PDB entry 5DAR | X-ray diffraction, 2.90 A resolution | chains A and C of the 3 polymer chains in the assembly

[Chain A]
Molecule: 74 nt fragment of 23S rRNA
Source organism: Methanocaldococcus jannaschii
Sequence (74 nucleotides; numbered 1151 to 1224; the number before each row is that of its first residue):
  1151 GCCUAAGACA GCGGGGAGGU UGGCUUAGAA GCAGCCAUCC UUUAAAGAGU GCGUAACAGC
  1211 UCACCCGUCG AGGC
Sequence notes: conflict C1224 (U in 470491724)
Ion coordination: Mg2+ site 1 near G1166 (its only coordinating residue here); K+ site 1: U1171, G1172, G1173, A1180; Mg2+ site 2: C1182, A1183; Mg2+ site 3: A1183, U1204; Mg2+ site 4 near A1196 (its only coordinating residue here); K+ site 2: C1216 (shared with 3 residues of chain B)

[Chain C]
Molecule: 50S ribosomal protein L11
Source organism: Methanocaldococcus jannaschii
UniProt: P54030 (RL11_METJA); residues 0-160 here correspond to UniProt positions 1-161 (UniProt number = residue number + 1)
Sequence (161 residues; each row starts with the number of its first residue; numbering starts at 0):
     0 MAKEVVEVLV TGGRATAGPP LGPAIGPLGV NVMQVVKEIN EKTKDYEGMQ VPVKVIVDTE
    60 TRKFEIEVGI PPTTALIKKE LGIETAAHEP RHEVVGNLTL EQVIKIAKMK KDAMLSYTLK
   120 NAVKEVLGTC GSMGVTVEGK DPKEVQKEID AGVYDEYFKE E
Disordered / not traced: 0, 159-160
Ion coordination: K+: Lys-110, Met-113, Ser-115

[How chain A and chain C interact]
Residue-residue contacts (59; chain A residue first):
  G1168(A) with Ala-112(C), hydrogen bond to the sugar; Met-113(C), sugar contact; Leu-114(C), sugar contact; Glu-124(C), hydrogen bond to the base
  G1169(A) with Thr-72(C), hydrogen bond to the sugar; Lys-109(C), phosphate contact; Ala-112(C), sugar contact; Met-113(C), sugar contact; Glu-124(C), hydrogen bond to the base; Gly-127(C), base contact; Thr-128(C), base contact
  U1170(A) with Pro-71(C), phosphate contact; Thr-72(C), hydrogen bond to the phosphate; Lys-109(C), salt bridge to the phosphate; Thr-128(C), hydrogen bond to the base
  U1171(A) with Leu-8(C), base contact
  G1172(A) with Thr-73(C), phosphate contact; Pro-89(C), base contact; Ser-131(C), hydrogen bond to the sugar
  G1173(A) with Thr-73(C), sugar contact; Lys-77(C), phosphate contact; Ala-85(C), sugar contact; Ala-86(C), hydrogen bond to the sugar; His-87(C), hydrogen bond to the base; Pro-89(C), base contact; Ser-131(C), sugar contact; Met-132(C), sugar contact
  C1174(A) with Lys-77(C), salt bridge to the phosphate; Thr-84(C), phosphate contact; Ala-85(C), hydrogen bond to the phosphate; Ala-86(C), sugar contact; His-87(C), phosphate contact
  U1175(A) with Thr-84(C), phosphate contact; His-87(C), salt bridge to the phosphate
  C1186(A) with Glu-88(C), hydrogen bond to the sugar; Pro-89(C), hydrogen bond to the sugar; His-91(C), hydrogen bond to the phosphate
  A1187(A) with Pro-89(C), sugar contact; Arg-90(C), hydrogen bond to the sugar; His-91(C), salt bridge to the phosphate; Gly-130(C), sugar contact
  U1188(A) with Arg-90(C), salt bridge to the phosphate
  C1189(A) with Gly-127(C), base contact; Lys-142(C), salt bridge to the phosphate; Gln-145(C), hydrogen bond to the sugar
  C1190(A) with Asn-120(C), hydrogen bond to the sugar; Lys-123(C), hydrogen bond to the phosphate; Glu-124(C), hydrogen bond to the sugar; Gln-145(C), hydrogen bond to the sugar
  U1191(A) with Leu-114(C), base contact; Ser-115(C), hydrogen bond to the sugar; Asn-120(C), sugar contact; Lys-123(C), salt bridge to the phosphate; Glu-124(C), sugar contact
  U1192(A) with Leu-114(C), sugar contact; Tyr-116(C), phosphate contact
  A1198(A) with Gly-127(C), hydrogen bond to the base; Thr-128(C), base contact; Ser-131(C), base contact
Other interface residues (no listed pair), chain A (19 interface residues in all): A1167, C1185, U1193
Other interface residues (no listed pair), chain C (30 interface residues in all): Pro-70

[Overview]
19 residues of chain A face 30 of chain C across their interface, with 21 hydrogen bonds and 7 salt bridges.
Among the polar pairs are G1168(A)/Glu-124(C), G1169(A)/Glu-124(C) and U1170(A)/Thr-128(C). U1171(A),
G1172(A), G1173(A) and A1180(A) form the K+ site 1.
Here chain A is 74 nt fragment of 23S rRNA and chain C is 50S ribosomal protein L11, both from
Methanocaldococcus jannaschii. Entry 5DAR (Crystal structure of the base of the ribosomal P stalk from
methanococcus jannaschii) was determined by X-ray diffraction.
